PDB entry 9B24 | electron microscopy, 2.47 A resolution | chains Y and Z of the 51 polymer chains in the assembly

Chain Y:
Molecule: 23S rRNA
Organism: Mycolicibacterium smegmatis
Sequence (3120 nucleotides; each row starts with the number of its first residue):
     1 UAAGUGUUUAAGGGCGCAUGGUGGAUGCCUUGGCACUGGGAGCCGAUGAA
    51 GGACGUAGGAGGCUGCGAUAAGCCUCGGGGAGCUGUCAACCGAGCGUUGA
   101 UCCGAGGAUGUCCGAAUGGGGAAACCCGGCACGAGUGAUGUCGUGUCACC
   151 AGGCGCUGAAUAUAUAGGCGUCUGGGGGGAACGCGGGGAAGUGAAACAUC
   201 UCAGUACCCGUAGGAAGAGAAAACAAAAUGUGAUUCCGUGAGUAGUGGCG
   251 AGCGAAAGCGGAGGAUGGCUAAACCGUAUGCAUGUGAUACCGGGUAGGGG
   301 UUGUGUGUGCGGGGUUGUGGGACCUAUCUUUCCGGCUCUACCUGGCUGGA
   351 GGGCAGUGAGAAAAUGUUGUGGUUAGCGGAAAUGGCUUGGGAUGGCCUGC
   401 CGUAGACGGUGAGAGCCCGGUACGUGAAAACCCGACGUCUGUCUUGAUGG
   451 UGUUCCCGAGUAGCAGCGGGCCCGUGGAAUCUGCUGUGAAUCUGCCGGGA
   501 CCACCCGGUAAGCCUGAAUACUUCCCAGUGACCGAUAGCGGAUUAGUACC
   551 GUGAGGGAAUGGUGAAAAGUACCCCGGGAGGGGAGUGAAAGAGUACCUGA
   601 AACCGUGCGCUUACAAUCCGUCAGAGCCCUCGACGUGUCGUGGGGUGAUG
   651 GCGUGCCUUUUGAAGAAUGAGCCUGCGAGUCAGGGACAUGUCGCGAGGUU
   701 AACCCGGGUGGGGUAGCCGCAGCGAAAGCGAGUCUGAAUAGGGCGUAUCC
   751 ACACAAGAGUGUGUGGUGUAGUGGUGUGUUCUGGACCCGAAGCGGAGUGA
   801 UCUACCCAUGGCCAGGGUGAAGCGCGGGUAAGACCGCGUGGAGGCCCGAA
   851 CCCACUUAGGUUGAAGACUGAGGGGAUGAGCUGUGGGUAGGGGUGAAAGG
   901 CCAAUCAAACUCCGUGAUAGCUGGUUCUCCCCGAAAUGCAUUUAGGUGCA
   951 GCGUCGCAUGUUUCUUGCCGGAGGUAGAGCUACUGGAUGGCCGAUGGGCC
  1001 CCACAGGGUUACUGACGUCAGCCAAACUCCGAAUGCCGGUAAGUCCAAGA
  1051 GUGCGGCAGUGAGACGGCGGGGGAUAAGCUCCGUGCGUCGAGAGGGAAAC
  1101 AGCCCAGAUCGCCGGCUAAGGCCCCUAAGCGUGUGCUAAGUGGAAAAGGA
  1151 UGUGCAGUCGCGAAGACAACCAGGAGGUUGGCUUAGAAGCAGCCACCCUU
  1201 GAAAGAGUGCGUAAUAGCUCACUGGUCAAGUGAUUGUGCGCCGAUAAUGU
  1251 AGCGGGGCUCAAGCACACCGCCGAAGCCGCGGCAGCCAACGUGUUGGCUG
  1301 GGUAGGGGAGCGUCCUGCAUCCGGUGAAGCCGCCGAGUGAUCGAGUGGUG
  1351 GAGGGUGUGGGAGUGAGAAUGCAGGCAUGAGUAGCGAUUAGGCAAGUGAG
  1401 AACCUUGCCCGCCGAAAGACCAAGGGUUCCUGGGCCAGGCCAGUCCGCCC
  1451 AGGGUGAGUCGGGACCUAAGGCGAGGCCGACAGGCGUAGUCGAUGGACAA
  1501 CGGGUUGAUAUUCCCGUACCCGUGUAUGUGCGUCCAUGAUGAAUCAGCGG
  1551 UACUAACCAUCCAAAACCACCGUGACCGCACCUUUCGGGGUGUGGCGUUG
  1601 GUGGGGCUGCAUGGGACCUUCGUUGGUAGUAGUCAAGCGAUGGGGUGACG
  1651 CAGGAAGGUAGCCGUACCGGUCAGUGGUAAUACCGGGGUAAGCCUGUAGG
  1701 GAGUCAGAUAGGUAAAUCCGUCUGGCAUAUAUCCUGAGAGGUGAUGCAUA
  1751 GCCGAGUGAGGCGAAUUCGGUGAUCCUAUGCUGCCGAGAAAAGCCUCUAG
  1801 CGAGGACAUACACGGCCCGUACCCCAAACCAACACAGGUGGUCAGGUAGA
  1851 GAAUACUAAGGCGUACGAGUGAACUAUGGUUAAGGAACUCGGCAAAAUGC
  1901 CCCCGUAACUUCGGGAGAAGGGGGACCCACAUGGCGUGUAAGCCUUUACG
  1951 GCCCAAGCGUGAGUGGGUGGCACAAACCAGUGAGAAGCGACUGUUUACUA
  2001 AAAACACAGGUCCGUGCGAAGUCGCAAGACGAUGUAUACGGACUGACGCC
  2051 UGCCCGGUGCUGGAAGGUUAAGAGGACCCGUUAACUCCCUUUGGGGGUGA
  2101 AGCGGAGAAUUUAAGCCCCAGUAAACGGCGGUGGUAACUAUAACCAUCCU
  2151 AAGGUAGCGAAAUUCCUUGUCGGGUAAGUUCCGACCUGCACGAAUGGCGU
  2201 AACGACUUCUCAACUGUCUCAACCAUAGACUCGGCGAAAUUGCACUACGA
  2251 GUAAAGAUGCUCGUUACGCGCGGCAGGACGAAAAGACCCCGGGACCUUCA
  2301 CUACAACUUGGUAUUGGUGCUCGAUACGGUUUGUGUAGGAUAGGUGGGAG
  2351 ACUGUGAAGCUCACACGCCAGUGUGGGUGGAGUCGUUGUUGAAAUACCAC
  2401 UCUGAUCGUAUUGGGCCUCUAACCUCGGACCGUAUAUCCGGUUCAGGGAC
  2451 AGUGCCUGGUGGGUAGUUUAACUGGGGCGGUUGCCUCCUAAAAUGUAACG
  2501 GAGGCGCCCAAAGGUUCCCUCAACCUGGACGGCAAUCAGGUGUUGAGUGU
  2551 AAGUGCACAAGGGAGCUUGACUGCGAGACGGACAUGUCGAGCAGGGACGA
  2601 AAGUCGGGACUAGUGAUCCGGCACCUCUGAGUGGAAGGGGUGUCGCUCAA
  2651 CGGAUAAAAGGUACCCCGGGGAUAACAGGCUGAUCUUCCCCAAGAGUCCA
  2701 UAUCGACGGGAUGGUUUGGCACCUCGAUGUCGGCUCGUCGCAUCCUGGGG
  2751 CUGGAGCAGGUCCCAAGGGUUGGGCUGUUCGCCCAUUAAAGCGGCACGCG
  2801 AGCUGGGUUUAGAACGUCGUGAGACAGUUCGGUCUCUAUCCGCCGCGCGC
  2851 GUCAGAAGCUUGAGGAAACCUGUCCCUAGUACGAGAGGACCGGGACGGAC
  2901 GAACCUCUGGUAUACCAGUUGUCCCACCAGGGGCACGGCUGGAUAGCCAC
  2951 GUUCGGACAGGAUAACCGCUGAAAGCAUCUAAGCGGGAAACCUCUUCCAA
  3001 GACCAGGCUUCUCACCCUCUAGGAGGGAUAAGGCCCCCCGCAGACCACGG
  3051 GAUUGAUAGACCAGACCUGGAAGCCUAGUAAUAGGUGCAGGGAACUGGCA
  3101 CUAACCGGCCGAAAACUUAC
Unresolved in the structure: 1, 2324-2404
Ion coordination: Mg2+ site 1: U7, A3114; Mg2+ site 2: G13, G14, U611; Mg2+ site 3: G77, G78; Mg2+ site 4: A105, G106; Mg2+ site 5: A116, U117; Mg2+ site 6 near U117 (its only coordinating residue here); Mg2+ site 7 near G153 (its only coordinating residue here); Mg2+ site 8: U163, A164; Mg2+ site 9 near G187 (its only coordinating residue here); Mg2+ site 10: G191, U2467; Mg2+ site 11: G193, A194; Mg2+ site 12: A194, A195, A196; 287 more Mg2+ sites not listed

Chain Z:
Molecule: Large ribosomal subunit protein uL2
Organism: Mycolicibacterium smegmatis
UniProt: A0QSD4 (RL2_MYCS2); residue numbers follow UniProt; this construct covers 1-278
Sequence (278 residues; row label = number of the first residue in the row):
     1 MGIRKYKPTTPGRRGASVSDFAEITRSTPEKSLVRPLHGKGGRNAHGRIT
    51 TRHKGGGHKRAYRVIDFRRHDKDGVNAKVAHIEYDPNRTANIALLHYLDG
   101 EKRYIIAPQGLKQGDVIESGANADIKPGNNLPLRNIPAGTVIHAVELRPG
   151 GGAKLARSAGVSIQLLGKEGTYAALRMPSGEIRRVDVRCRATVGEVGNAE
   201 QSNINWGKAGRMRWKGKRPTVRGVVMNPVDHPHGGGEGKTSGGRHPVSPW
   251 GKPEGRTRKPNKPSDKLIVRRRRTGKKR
Unresolved in the structure: 1, 277-278
Ion coordination: Mg2+ site 1 near Arg14 (its only coordinating residue here); Mg2+ site 2: Arg35, Tyr62; Mg2+ site 3: His53 (shared with G2041(Y) of chain Y); Mg2+ site 4 near Tyr84 (its only coordinating residue here); Mg2+ site 5 near Ser179 (its only coordinating residue here); Mg2+ site 6: Arg222 (shared with C2043(Y) of chain Y); Mg2+ site 7: Val225 (shared with A897(Y), A898(Y) of chain Y); Mg2+ site 8: Gly235, Gly236

How chain Y and chain Z interact:
Residue-residue contacts (224):
  C805(Y) with Arg43(Z), hydrogen bond to the base; Arg218(Z), hydrogen bond to the phosphate
  C806(Y) with Lys40(Z), sugar contact; Gly41(Z), sugar contact; Arg43(Z), hydrogen bond to the sugar; Gly56(Z), hydrogen bond to the phosphate; Arg213(Z), salt bridge to the phosphate; Arg218(Z), salt bridge to the phosphate
  C807(Y) with His38(Z), phosphate contact; Gly39(Z), sugar contact; Gly56(Z), phosphate contact; Gly57(Z), phosphate contact
  A808(Y) with His38(Z), phosphate contact; Gly39(Z), hydrogen bond to the phosphate; Lys59(Z), phosphate contact
  U809(Y) with Lys59(Z), salt bridge to the phosphate
  A820(Y) with Lys7(Z), hydrogen bond to the phosphate
  A821(Y) with Lys7(Z), salt bridge to the phosphate
  A842(Y) with Thr9(Z), base contact; Arg13(Z), hydrogen bond to the sugar
  G843(Y) with Thr10(Z), phosphate contact; Arg13(Z), sugar contact
  G844(Y) with Thr10(Z), hydrogen bond to the phosphate; Gly12(Z), phosphate contact; Arg13(Z), hydrogen bond to the phosphate; Lys208(Z), salt bridge to the phosphate; Ala209(Z), hydrogen bond to the base; Gly210(Z), base contact
  C845(Y) with Thr10(Z), sugar contact
  A879(Y) with Ala209(Z), base contact; Gly210(Z), sugar contact; Arg213(Z), phosphate contact; Trp214(Z), phosphate contact; Pro219(Z), base contact
  G887(Y) with Arg43(Z), base contact; His46(Z), sugar contact; Gly47(Z), sugar contact
  U888(Y) with His46(Z), sugar contact; Gly47(Z), sugar contact; Arg48(Z), hydrogen bond to the phosphate
  A889(Y) with Arg48(Z), salt bridge to the phosphate
  G893(Y) with Arg48(Z), sugar contact
  U894(Y) with Arg43(Z), sugar contact; Arg48(Z), phosphate contact; Ile49(Z), hydrogen bond to the phosphate
  G895(Y) with Ile49(Z), phosphate contact; Asp230(Z), hydrogen bond to the base
  A896(Y) with Pro219(Z), sugar contact; Val221(Z), sugar contact
  A897(Y) with Val221(Z), base contact; Val225(Z), phosphate contact; Met226(Z), base contact; Asp230(Z), base contact
  A898(Y) with Val225(Z), phosphate contact; Asn227(Z), base contact
  G899(Y) with Asn227(Z), hydrogen bond to the phosphate; Val229(Z), base contact
  A908(Y) with Val229(Z), base contact
  A1469(Y) with His38(Z), sugar contact
  G1471(Y) with Ala45(Z), phosphate contact
  G1711(Y) with Asp99(Z), sugar contact; Glu101(Z), hydrogen bond to the sugar
  G1720(Y) with Leu98(Z), base contact; Asp99(Z), base contact; Gly100(Z), hydrogen bond to the sugar
  C1785(Y) with Tyr6(Z), hydrogen bond to the phosphate
  G1786(Y) with His58(Z), base contact; Trp214(Z), sugar contact; Lys215(Z), sugar contact
  A1787(Y) with Ser27(Z), base contact; Arg60(Z), hydrogen bond to the phosphate; Tyr84(Z), base contact; Pro86(Z), phosphate contact
  G1788(Y) with Arg60(Z), salt bridge to the phosphate; Ala61(Z), hydrogen bond to the phosphate; Arg63(Z), salt bridge to the phosphate
  A1789(Y) with Pro36(Z), sugar contact; Lys59(Z), hydrogen bond to the sugar; Ala61(Z), phosphate contact
  A1790(Y) with Val34(Z), phosphate contact; Pro36(Z), sugar contact
  C1912(Y) with Pro8(Z), phosphate contact
  G1913(Y) with Pro8(Z), sugar contact
  A1990(Y) with Pro11(Z), base contact
  C2005(Y) with Arg222(Z), salt bridge to the phosphate; Val225(Z), phosphate contact; Lys239(Z), salt bridge to the phosphate
  A2006(Y) with Pro219(Z), phosphate contact; Thr220(Z), hydrogen bond to the phosphate; Val221(Z), phosphate contact; Arg222(Z), salt bridge to the phosphate
  C2007(Y) with Lys208(Z), sugar contact; Ala209(Z), hydrogen bond to the sugar; Pro219(Z), phosphate contact; Thr220(Z), hydrogen bond to the phosphate
  A2008(Y) with Trp206(Z), phosphate contact; Gly207(Z), hydrogen bond to the sugar; Lys208(Z), sugar contact; Arg211(Z), salt bridge to the phosphate; Met212(Z), phosphate contact
  G2009(Y) with Asn205(Z), phosphate contact; Trp206(Z), phosphate contact
  C2013(Y) with Glu254(Z), sugar contact; Thr274(Z), phosphate contact
  G2014(Y) with Gly255(Z), sugar contact; Thr257(Z), hydrogen bond to the sugar; Arg271(Z), salt bridge to the phosphate; Arg272(Z), salt bridge to the phosphate; Thr274(Z), phosphate contact
  U2015(Y) with Thr257(Z), hydrogen bond to the phosphate; Arg258(Z), phosphate contact; Arg271(Z), salt bridge to the phosphate; Arg272(Z), salt bridge to the phosphate
  G2016(Y) with Leu155(Z), base contact; Arg183(Z), hydrogen bond to the phosphate; Arg258(Z), salt bridge to the phosphate; Ile268(Z), sugar contact
  C2017(Y) with Lys154(Z), sugar contact; Arg183(Z), salt bridge to the phosphate; Arg258(Z), salt bridge to the phosphate; Lys262(Z), phosphate contact; Ser264(Z), phosphate contact
  G2018(Y) with Lys154(Z), salt bridge to the phosphate
  A2020(Y) with Thr257(Z), hydrogen bond to the sugar
  G2021(Y) with Thr51(Z), hydrogen bond to the base; Trp250(Z), sugar contact; Lys252(Z), sugar contact
  U2022(Y) with Thr50(Z), hydrogen bond to the sugar; Trp250(Z), sugar contact; Lys252(Z), salt bridge to the phosphate
  C2023(Y) with Arg48(Z), phosphate contact
  G2028(Y) with His46(Z), base contact
  A2029(Y) with Asn44(Z), sugar contact; Ala45(Z), sugar contact
  C2030(Y) with Gly42(Z), sugar contact; Arg43(Z), sugar contact; Asn44(Z), sugar contact; Thr50(Z), hydrogen bond to the sugar
  G2031(Y) with Lys40(Z), phosphate contact; Lys54(Z), salt bridge to the phosphate
  U2033(Y) with Lys40(Z), salt bridge to the phosphate; Tyr62(Z), base contact
  G2034(Y) with Tyr62(Z), phosphate contact; Phe67(Z), phosphate contact; Asn87(Z), sugar contact; Arg88(Z), salt bridge to the phosphate
  U2035(Y) with Arg88(Z), phosphate contact; Lys154(Z), hydrogen bond to the base; Leu155(Z), base contact; Ala156(Z), sugar contact; Arg157(Z), salt bridge to the phosphate
  A2036(Y) with Ala156(Z), phosphate contact; Arg157(Z), hydrogen bond to the phosphate; Ser158(Z), hydrogen bond to the phosphate; Pro178(Z), sugar contact
  U2037(Y) with Thr89(Z), sugar contact; Ser158(Z), hydrogen bond to the phosphate; Ala159(Z), hydrogen bond to the base; Gly160(Z), base contact; Val161(Z), base contact; Ala199(Z), base contact; Gln201(Z), phosphate contact; Ser202(Z), hydrogen bond to the base
  A2038(Y) with Thr89(Z), sugar contact; Gln201(Z), phosphate contact
  G2040(Y) with Thr51(Z), sugar contact; Lys54(Z), phosphate contact; Lys217(Z), salt bridge to the phosphate
  G2041(Y) with Arg52(Z), salt bridge to the phosphate; His53(Z), salt bridge to the phosphate; Ser248(Z), sugar contact; Pro249(Z), phosphate contact
  A2042(Y) with Arg52(Z), salt bridge to the phosphate; His53(Z), phosphate contact; His231(Z), salt bridge to the phosphate; Pro246(Z), sugar contact; Pro249(Z), phosphate contact
  C2043(Y) with Arg222(Z), phosphate contact; Gly223(Z), hydrogen bond to the phosphate; Val224(Z), hydrogen bond to the phosphate
  U2044(Y) with Arg222(Z), salt bridge to the phosphate; Val224(Z), phosphate contact
  G2045(Y) with Arg222(Z), base contact
  A2046(Y) with Arg14(Z), hydrogen bond to the sugar
  G2059(Y) with His245(Z), sugar contact
  C2060(Y) with Glu254(Z), sugar contact
  U2061(Y) with Arg256(Z), hydrogen bond to the phosphate
  G2062(Y) with Arg256(Z), salt bridge to the phosphate
  A2125(Y) with Pro246(Z), sugar contact
  C2126(Y) with Ser241(Z), hydrogen bond to the phosphate; Gly243(Z), hydrogen bond to the sugar; Arg244(Z), hydrogen bond to the sugar; His245(Z), sugar contact
  G2127(Y) with Ser241(Z), hydrogen bond to the phosphate
  U2195(Y) with Lys239(Z), base contact; Thr240(Z), base contact; Ser241(Z), base contact
  G2196(Y) with Lys239(Z), phosphate contact
  C2296(Y) with Val229(Z), phosphate contact
  U2297(Y) with Pro228(Z), phosphate contact
  U2298(Y) with Arg244(Z), salt bridge to the phosphate
  U2308(Y) with Lys259(Z), phosphate contact
  G2427(Y) with Arg148(Z), sugar contact; Gly150(Z), sugar contact; Gly151(Z), phosphate contact; Lys154(Z), salt bridge to the phosphate
  G2428(Y) with Arg68(Z), salt bridge to the phosphate; Gly150(Z), sugar contact
  G2447(Y) with Tyr172(Z), hydrogen bond to the phosphate; Lys266(Z), phosphate contact
  G2448(Y) with Lys266(Z), phosphate contact
  A2451(Y) with Asn261(Z), hydrogen bond to the sugar
  G2463(Y) with Pro232(Z), phosphate contact; Arg244(Z), salt bridge to the phosphate; Gly251(Z), sugar contact
  A2814(Y) with Gly238(Z), hydrogen bond to the phosphate; Lys239(Z), salt bridge to the phosphate
  C2815(Y) with Gly238(Z), phosphate contact; Lys239(Z), hydrogen bond to the phosphate
  U2820(Y) with Gly243(Z), hydrogen bond to the sugar
  G2821(Y) with Gly243(Z), sugar contact
  G2823(Y) with Gly236(Z), phosphate contact; Glu237(Z), base contact
  A2824(Y) with Glu237(Z), phosphate contact
Other interface residues (no listed pair), chain Y (111 interface residues in all): G880, G892, G1470, C1485, G1645, U1646, G1647, A1648, U1721, U1911, C1991, G2024, C2039, C2047, C2307, G2446, G2452, A2822
Other interface residues (no listed pair), chain Z (138 interface residues in all): Val18, Ile24, Pro29, Lys31, Ser32, Leu37, Lys102, Leu147, Met177, Ser179, Asp186, Asn198, His233, Gly234, Gly235, Gly242, Val247

Summary:
111 residues of chain Y face 138 of chain Z across their interface; the contacts include 50 hydrogen bonds and
37 salt bridges. Polar pairs include C805(Y)-Arg43(Z), G844(Y)-Ala209(Z) and G895(Y)-Asp230(Z). The Mg2+ site
1 is built by U7(Y) and A3114(Y).
Chain Y is 23S rRNA and chain Z is Large ribosomal subunit protein uL2, both from Mycolicibacterium smegmatis;
the structure, WT strain gidB mutant mycobacterial ribosome, was determined by electron microscopy.
